7C4S - chains L and H of the 3 polymer chains in the assembly; structure by X-ray diffraction, 3.20 A resolution.

[Chain L]
Protein: Antibody Fab fragment light chain
Source organism: Mus musculus
Notes: antibody fragment or engineered binder
Amino-acid sequence (214 residues; each row starts with the number of its first residue):
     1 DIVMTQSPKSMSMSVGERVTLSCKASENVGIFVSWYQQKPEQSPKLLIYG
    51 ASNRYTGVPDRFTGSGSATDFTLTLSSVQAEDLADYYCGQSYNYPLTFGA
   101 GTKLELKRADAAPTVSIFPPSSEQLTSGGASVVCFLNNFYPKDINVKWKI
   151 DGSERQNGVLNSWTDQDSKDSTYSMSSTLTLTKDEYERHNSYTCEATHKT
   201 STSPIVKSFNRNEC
Disulfides: Cys23-Cys88, Cys134-Cys194

[Chain H]
Protein: Antibody Fab fragment heavy chain
Source organism: Mus musculus
Notes: antibody fragment or engineered binder
Amino-acid sequence (219 residues; row label = number of the first residue in the row):
     1 DVQLQQSGAELVRPGASVKLSCKASGYTFTDYEMHWVKQTPVHGLEWIGA
    51 IDPETGGTAYSQKFKGKATKTADKSSSTAYMELRSLTSEDSAVYYCTIPY
   101 YSNLRFAYWGQGTLVTVSSAKTTPPSVYPLAPGCGDTTGSSVTLGCLVKG
   151 YFPESVTVTWNSGSLSSSVHTFPALLQSGLYTMSSSVTVPSSTWPSQTVT
   201 CSVAHPASSTTVDKKLEPS
Disulfides: Cys22-Cys96, Cys146-Cys201

[How chain L and chain H interact]
Contacting residue pairs - 75 pairs, chain L then chain H:
  Ile31(L) - Leu104(H)
  Phe32(L) - Asn103(H)
  Phe32(L) - Leu104(H)  hydrophobic
  Ser34(L) - Leu104(H)  hydrogen bond (side chain-backbone)
  Tyr36(L) - Phe106(H)
  Tyr36(L) - Trp109(H)
  Gln38(L) - Gln39(H)  hydrogen bond
  Gln38(L) - Tyr95(H)  hydrogen bond
  Gln42(L) - Tyr95(H)  hydrogen bond (backbone-side chain)
  Ser43(L) - Tyr95(H)
  Ser43(L) - Trp109(H)
  Ser43(L) - Gly110(H)  hydrogen bond (side chain-backbone)
  Ser43(L) - Gln111(H)
  Pro44(L) - Tyr95(H)
  Pro44(L) - Trp109(H)
  Leu46(L) - Arg105(H)
  Leu46(L) - Phe106(H)
  Leu46(L) - Ala107(H)  hydrophobic
  Tyr49(L) - Leu104(H)
  Tyr49(L) - Arg105(H)
  Gly50(L) - Leu104(H)
  Tyr55(L) - Ala107(H)
  Tyr55(L) - Tyr108(H)
  Tyr87(L) - Gln39(H)  hydrogen bond
  Tyr87(L) - Leu45(H)  hydrophobic
  Ser91(L) - Asn103(H)  hydrogen bond (backbone-side chain)
  Tyr94(L) - Glu33(H)  hydrogen bond
  Tyr94(L) - His35(H)  hydrogen bond
  Tyr94(L) - Asn103(H)
  Pro95(L) - Trp47(H)  hydrophobic
  Leu96(L) - His35(H)
  Leu96(L) - Trp47(H)
  Leu96(L) - Phe106(H)  hydrophobic
  Phe98(L) - Val37(H)  hydrophobic
  Phe98(L) - Leu45(H)  hydrophobic
  Ser116(L) - Thr143(H)
  Phe118(L) - Leu130(H)
  Phe118(L) - Ala131(H)
  Phe118(L) - Thr143(H)
  Phe118(L) - Leu144(H)  hydrophobic
  Pro119(L) - Leu130(H)
  Pro119(L) - Ala131(H)
  Ser121(L) - Tyr128(H)
  Ser121(L) - Pro129(H)
  Glu123(L) - Pro129(H)
  Gln124(L) - Tyr128(H)
  Ser127(L) - Tyr128(H)
  Ser131(L) - Leu147(H)
  Ser131(L) - Lys149(H)
  Val133(L) - Leu130(H)  hydrophobic
  Val133(L) - Leu147(H)  hydrophobic
  Phe135(L) - Phe172(H)  hydrophobic
  Phe135(L) - Ser184(H)
  Phe135(L) - Ser185(H)
  Phe135(L) - Ser186(H)
  Asn137(L) - His170(H)
  Asn137(L) - Ser186(H)  hydrogen bond
  Asn138(L) - His170(H)  hydrogen bond
  Leu160(L) - Leu175(H)  hydrophobic
  Leu160(L) - Gln177(H)
  Leu160(L) - Thr182(H)
  Asn161(L) - Leu175(H)
  Ser162(L) - Phe172(H)
  Ser162(L) - Pro173(H)  hydrogen bond (side chain-backbone)
  Ser162(L) - Leu175(H)
  Trp163(L) - Pro173(H)
  Thr164(L) - Phe172(H)
  Ser174(L) - His170(H)  hydrogen bond
  Ser174(L) - Phe172(H)
  Met175(L) - Phe172(H)
  Ser176(L) - Phe172(H)
  Ser176(L) - Ser184(H)  hydrogen bond
  Thr180(L) - Lys149(H)
  Cys214(L) - Gly133(H)
  Cys214(L) - Cys134(H)  hydrophobic
Interface residues without a listed pair, chain L (42 interface residues in all): Asp167, Thr178
Interface residues without a listed pair, chain H (38 interface residues in all): Pro132, Gly145, Thr171

[Summary]
Chain L and chain H form an interface of 42 and 38 residues respectively; the contacts include 14 hydrogen
bonds. Polar contacts include Ser34(L)-Leu104(H), Gln38(L)-Gln39(H) and Gln38(L)-Tyr95(H).
Chain L is Antibody Fab fragment light chain and chain H is Antibody Fab fragment heavy chain, both from Mus
musculus; the structure, Sphingosine-1-phosphate receptor 3 with a natural ligand, was determined by X-ray
diffraction.
